6BRJ - chain A; structure by X-ray diffraction, 2.23 A resolution.

[Chain A]
Protein: Epithelial discoidin domain-containing receptor 1
From: Homo sapiens
Notes: EC 2.7.10.1; fragment: Protein kinase domain, residues 526-876
UniProtKB: Q08345 (DDR1_HUMAN), isoform Q08345-2; residues 526-876 here = UniProt positions 526-876
Chain sequence (351 residues; each row starts with the number of its first residue):
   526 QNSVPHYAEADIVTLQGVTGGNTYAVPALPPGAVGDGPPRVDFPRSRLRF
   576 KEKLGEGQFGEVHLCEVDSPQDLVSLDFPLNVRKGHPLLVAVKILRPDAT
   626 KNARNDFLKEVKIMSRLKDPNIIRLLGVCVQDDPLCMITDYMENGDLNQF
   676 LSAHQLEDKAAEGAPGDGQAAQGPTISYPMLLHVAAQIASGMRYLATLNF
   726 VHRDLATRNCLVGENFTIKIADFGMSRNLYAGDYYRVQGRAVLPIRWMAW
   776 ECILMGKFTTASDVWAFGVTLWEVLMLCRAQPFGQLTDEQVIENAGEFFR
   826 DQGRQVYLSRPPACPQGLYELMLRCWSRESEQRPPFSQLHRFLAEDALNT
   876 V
Not modelled in the structure: 526-567, 593-612, 684-698
Small-molecule neighbours: VX-680 (VX6; cyclopropanecarboxylic acid {4-[4-(4-methyl-piperazin-1-yl)-6-(5-methyl-2H-pyrazol-3-ylamino)-pyrimidin-2-ylsulfanyl]-phenyl}-amide): L579, G580, V587, A616, D665, Y666, M667, E668, G670, D671, R733, N734, L736, A746, F748, G749, M750, R752
Reported in the primary citation:
  - conformationally variable residues: D747 to G749
  - binding site for VX-680: F748, M750
  - contacts within the chain: D671-R752 (salt bridge), D671-Y755 (hydrogen bond), D729-Y759
  - mutagenesis - D671N (9.3-fold), Y755A (7.5-fold), Y759A (7.8-fold): increased catalytic activity
  - mutagenesis - D671N, Y755A, Y759A: decreased stability (from molecular simulation)

[Summary]
Bound to chain A: VX-680. The paper reports a binding site for VX-680 at F748 and M750; D671N, Y755A and Y759A
increase catalytic activity.
Chain A is Epithelial discoidin domain-containing receptor 1 (Homo sapiens); the structure, DDR1 bound to
VX-680, was determined by X-ray diffraction together with 6BSD from the same study.
